2HBQ - chains A and B of the 3 polymer chains in the assembly; structure by X-ray diffraction, 1.80 A resolution.

== Chain A ==
Name: Caspase-1
From: Homo sapiens
Notes: EC 3.4.22.36; fragment: P20 Subunit, residues 120-297
UniProt: P29466 (CASP1_HUMAN); numbering as in UniProt (aligned over 120-297)
Chain sequence (178 residues; numbered 120 to 297; the number before each row is that of its first residue):
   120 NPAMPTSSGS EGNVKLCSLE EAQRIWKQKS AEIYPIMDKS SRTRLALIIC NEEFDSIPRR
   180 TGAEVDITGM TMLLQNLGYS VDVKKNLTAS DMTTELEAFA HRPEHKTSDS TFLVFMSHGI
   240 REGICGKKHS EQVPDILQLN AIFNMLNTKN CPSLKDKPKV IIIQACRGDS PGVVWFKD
Unresolved in the structure: 120-124, 145-149
Swiss-Prot annotation at these positions:
  - active site: H237, C285
  - cross-link: K134 (Glycyl lysine isopeptide (Lys-Gly) (interchain with G-Cter in ubiquitin))
  - mutagenesis: C285 (C285A/S: Loss of protease activity. Loss of SPHK2 cleavage and release in apoptotic cells), W294 (W294A: Mediates autoprocessing but is unable to interact with Gasdermin-D (GSDMD) and mediate its cleavage), D297 (D297N: In IDL(uncl); abolished cleavage in the interdomain region; when associated with 315-N-N-316)
Reported in the primary citation:
  - catalytic residues: C285 (citing earlier work)
  - binding site for N-[(benzyloxy)carbonyl]-L-valyl-N-[(2S)-1-carboxy-4-fluoro-3-oxobutan-2-yl]-L-alaninamide: C285
  - mutagenesis - R286A: decreased catalytic activity

== Chain B ==
Name: Caspase-1
From: Homo sapiens
Notes: EC 3.4.22.36; fragment: P10 Subunit, residues 317-404
UniProt: P29466 (CASP1_HUMAN); residue numbers follow UniProt; this construct covers 317-404
Chain sequence (88 residues; row label = number of the first residue in the row):
   317 AIKKAHIEKD FIAFCSSTPD NVSWRHPTMG SVFIGRLIEH MQEYACSCDV EEIFRKVRFS
   377 FEQPDGRAQM PTTERVTLTR CFYLFPGH
Swiss-Prot annotation at these positions:
  - mutagenesis: I318 to K320 (Abolished ability to cleave IL18), I318 (I318N: Mediates autoprocessing but is unable to interact with Gasdermin-D (GSDMD) and mediate its cleavage), K320 (K320A: Abolishes cleavage of Gasdermin-D (GSDMD))
Reported in the primary citation:
  - self-association interface (contacts with another copy of this molecule); pairs are residue here / residue on that copy: E390-E390 (water-mediated contact)
  - mutagenesis - E390A (460-fold): decreased catalytic activity

== How chain A and chain B interact ==
Pairs across the interface - 126 pairs, chain A then chain B:
  E130(A) - G403(B)
  N132(A) - Q358(B)
  V133(A) - Q358(B)
  V133(A) - P402(B)  hydrophobic
  K134(A) - Q358(B)  hydrogen bond (backbone-backbone)
  K134(A) - E359(B)  salt bridge
  K134(A) - C362(B)
  K134(A) - P402(B)
  L135(A) - C362(B)
  L135(A) - P402(B)
  C136(A) - C362(B)  hydrogen bond (side chain-backbone)
  C136(A) - P402(B)  hydrogen bond (backbone-backbone)
  C136(A) - H404(B)  hydrogen bond (backbone-side chain)
  L138(A) - H404(B)
  I144(A) - Y399(B)  hydrophobic
  I144(A) - F401(B)  hydrophobic
  A150(A) - R396(B)  hydrogen bond (backbone-side chain)
  E151(A) - R396(B)
  E151(A) - C397(B)  hydrogen bond (backbone-backbone)
  I152(A) - R396(B)  hydrogen bond (backbone-side chain)
  I152(A) - C397(B)
  I152(A) - Y399(B)  hydrophobic
  Y153(A) - D326(B)  hydrogen bond
  Y153(A) - L394(B)
  Y153(A) - T395(B)  hydrogen bond (side chain-backbone)
  Y153(A) - R396(B)
  Y153(A) - C397(B)  hydrogen bond (backbone-backbone)
  Y153(A) - F398(B)  hydrophobic
  I155(A) - Y399(B)
  I155(A) - F401(B)  hydrophobic
  K158(A) - G403(B)  hydrogen bond (side chain-backbone)
  R161(A) - H404(B)  hydrogen bond (side chain-backbone)
  R179(A) - R341(B)
  R179(A) - S347(B)
  T180(A) - R341(B)  hydrogen bond (backbone-side chain)
  T180(A) - H342(B)
  T180(A) - P343(B)
  G181(A) - P343(B)  hydrogen bond (backbone-backbone)
  G181(A) - G346(B)
  V184(A) - T344(B)
  V184(A) - M345(B)
  D185(A) - G346(B)
  D185(A) - S347(B)  hydrogen bond
  D185(A) - I350(B)
  G188(A) - I354(B)
  M189(A) - I350(B)  hydrophobic
  M189(A) - I354(B)  hydrophobic
  L192(A) - I354(B)  hydrophobic
  L192(A) - M357(B)  hydrophobic
  L196(A) - M357(B)  hydrophobic
  L196(A) - L400(B)  hydrophobic
  Y198(A) - F398(B)
  Y198(A) - L400(B)
  S229(A) - F398(B)
  F231(A) - M357(B)  hydrophobic
  M235(A) - I350(B)  hydrophobic
  H237(A) - R341(B)
  R240(A) - P335(B)
  R240(A) - D336(B)  salt bridge
  N259(A) - R391(B)
  F262(A) - E324(B)
  F262(A) - F327(B)
  F262(A) - A329(B)  hydrophobic
  F262(A) - R391(B)
  L265(A) - F327(B)
  N266(A) - I323(B)
  N266(A) - F327(B)
  T267(A) - H322(B)  hydrogen bond (side chain-backbone)
  T267(A) - I323(B)  hydrogen bond (backbone-backbone)
  K268(A) - I323(B)
  K274(A) - A321(B)
  D275(A) - K325(B)  salt bridge
  D275(A) - D326(B)  hydrogen bond (backbone-side chain)
  K276(A) - D326(B)
  P277(A) - D326(B)
  P277(A) - F398(B)  hydrophobic
  K278(A) - K325(B)  hydrogen bond (side chain-backbone)
  K278(A) - D326(B)  hydrogen bond (backbone-backbone)
  K278(A) - F327(B)
  K278(A) - I328(B)  hydrogen bond (backbone-backbone)
  V279(A) - I328(B)
  V279(A) - F370(B)  hydrophobic
  V279(A) - F398(B)  hydrophobic
  I280(A) - F327(B)  hydrophobic
  I280(A) - I328(B)  hydrogen bond (backbone-backbone)
  I280(A) - A329(B)
  I280(A) - F330(B)  hydrogen bond (backbone-backbone)
  I281(A) - F330(B)
  I281(A) - F349(B)  hydrophobic
  I281(A) - L353(B)  hydrophobic
  I281(A) - F370(B)  hydrophobic
  I282(A) - F330(B)  hydrogen bond (backbone-backbone)
  I282(A) - C331(B)
  I282(A) - S332(B)  hydrogen bond (backbone-backbone)
  I282(A) - F349(B)
  Q283(A) - S332(B)
  Q283(A) - S339(B)
  Q283(A) - W340(B)
  Q283(A) - S347(B)
  Q283(A) - F349(B)
  Q283(A) - I350(B)
  A284(A) - S332(B)  hydrogen bond (backbone-side chain)
  A284(A) - S333(B)
  A284(A) - S339(B)  hydrogen bond (backbone-side chain)
  C285(A) - N337(B)
  C285(A) - V338(B)  hydrophobic
  C285(A) - S339(B)  hydrogen bond (side chain-backbone)
  R286(A) - C331(B)
  R286(A) - S333(B)  hydrogen bond (side chain-backbone)
  R286(A) - T334(B)
  R286(A) - P335(B)
  R286(A) - D336(B)  hydrogen bond (backbone-backbone)
  R286(A) - N337(B)  hydrogen bond (backbone-backbone)
  R286(A) - T388(B)
  R286(A) - E390(B)  salt bridge
  G287(A) - D336(B)
  G287(A) - N337(B)
  G287(A) - V338(B)
  D288(A) - D336(B)  hydrogen bond (backbone-backbone)
  D288(A) - V338(B)
  S289(A) - D336(B)  hydrogen bond (backbone-backbone)
  S289(A) - N337(B)
  S289(A) - V338(B)  hydrogen bond (backbone-backbone)
  P290(A) - A384(B)
  G291(A) - N337(B)
  V292(A) - A384(B)  hydrophobic
Interface residues without a listed pair, chain A (60 interface residues in all): S137, A141, R163, R178, N263
Interface residues without a listed pair, chain B (55 interface residues in all): A361, S363, P380, T393
The authors on this interface:
  - pairs named by the authors: R286(A)-E390(B) (salt bridge)

== Summary ==
60 residues of chain A and 55 residues of chain B are in contact, with 34 hydrogen bonds and 4 salt bridges.
Polar contacts include K134(A)-E359(B), R240(A)-D336(B) and D275(A)-K325(B). The authors report a salt bridge
between R286(A) and E390(B). The paper reports the catalytic residue C285(A); R286A of chain A reduces
catalytic activity.
Here chain A is Caspase-1 and chain B is Caspase-1, both from Homo sapiens. Entry 2HBQ (Crystal structure of
wildtype human caspase-1 in complex with
3-[2-(2-benzyloxycarbonylamino-3-methyl-butyrylamino)-propionylamino]-4-oxo-pentanoic acid (z-VAD-FMK)) was
determined by X-ray diffraction, deposited together with 2HBR, 2HBY, 2HBZ, 2H48 and 2FQQ.
